Entry 5NAX (X-ray diffraction, 2.82 A resolution); this record covers chains B and C of the 6 polymer chains in the assembly.

== Chain B ==
Name: Collagen alpha-1(IV) chain
Organism: Homo sapiens
UniProt: P02462 (CO4A1_HUMAN); residues 1-229 here correspond to UniProt positions 1441-1669 (UniProt number = residue number + 1440)
Chain sequence (229 residues; numbered 1 to 229; the number before each row is that of its first residue):
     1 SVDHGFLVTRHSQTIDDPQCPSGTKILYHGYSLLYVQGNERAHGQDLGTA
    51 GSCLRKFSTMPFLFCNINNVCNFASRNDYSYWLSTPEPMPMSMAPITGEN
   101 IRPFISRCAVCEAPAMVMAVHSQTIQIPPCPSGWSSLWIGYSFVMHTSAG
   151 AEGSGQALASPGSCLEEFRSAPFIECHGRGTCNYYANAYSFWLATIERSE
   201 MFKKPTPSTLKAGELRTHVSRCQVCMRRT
Not modelled in the structure: 1-2
Disulfides: C20-C111, C53-C108, C65-C71, C130-C225, C164-C222, C176-C182
UniProt features mapped onto this chain:
  - cross-link: M93 (S-Lysyl-methionine sulfilimine (Met-Lys) (interchain with K-1651)), K211 (S-Lysyl-methionine sulfilimine (Lys-Met) (interchain with M-1533))

== Chain C ==
Name: Collagen alpha-2(IV) chain
Organism: Homo sapiens
UniProt: P08572 (CO4A2_HUMAN); residues 1-228 here correspond to UniProt positions 1485-1712 (UniProt number = residue number + 1484)
Chain sequence (228 residues; numbered 1 to 228; the number before each row is that of its first residue):
     1 SVSIGYLLVKHSQTDQEPMCPVGMNKLWSGYSLLYFEGQEKAHNQDLGLA
    51 GSCLARFSTMPFLYCNPGDVCYYASRNDKSYWLSTTAPLPMMPVAEDEIK
   101 PYISRCSVCEAPAIAIAVHSQDVSIPHCPAGWRSLWIGYSFLMHTAAGDE
   151 GGGQSLVSPGSCLEDFRATPFIECNGGRGTCHYYANKYSFWLTTIPEQSF
   201 QGSPSADTLKAGLIRTHISRCQVCMKNL
Not modelled in the structure: 1-4
Disulfides: C20-C109, C53-C106, C65-C71, C128-C224, C162-C221, C174-C181
UniProt features mapped onto this chain:
  - modified residue: Y6 (3'-bromotyrosine)

== How chain B and chain C interact ==
Pairs across the interface (116; chain B residue first):
  D3(B) with K226(C); L228(C)
  H4(B) with P112(C); A113(C); I114(C), hydrogen bond (backbone-backbone); K226(C); L228(C)
  G5(B) with I114(C); W132(C); K226(C)
  F6(B) with I114(C), hydrophobic
  L7(B) with I116(C), hydrophobic
  L27(B) with P129(C), hydrophobic
  Y31(B) with S199(C); F200(C)
  V36(B) with L142(C), hydrophobic; M143(C), hydrophobic
  G38(B) with M143(C); F190(C)
  N39(B) with T145(C), hydrogen bond; Y188(C); F190(C)
  R41(B) with N44(C); M143(C); T145(C); D149(C); G151(C), hydrogen bond (side chain-backbone); G152(C)
  H43(B) with L142(C); M143(C); G153(C); Q154(C), hydrogen bond (side chain-backbone)
  Q45(B) with L142(C); Q154(C), hydrogen bond (side chain-backbone); S155(C); L156(C), hydrogen bond (side chain-backbone)
  T49(B) with V157(C)
  A50(B) with V157(C), hydrophobic
  G51(B) with L156(C); V157(C)
  L54(B) with Q121(C); L156(C), hydrophobic; L192(C), hydrophobic
  R55(B) with H119(C); Q121(C); S199(C)
  K56(B) with S120(C); Q121(C), hydrogen bond (backbone-side chain); D122(C), salt bridge; I195(C), hydrogen bond (side chain-backbone); E197(C), hydrogen bond (side chain-backbone); Q198(C); S199(C)
  F57(B) with I195(C); S199(C), hydrogen bond (backbone-backbone); F200(C), hydrophobic; Q201(C), hydrogen bond (backbone-backbone)
  S58(B) with I195(C); Q201(C), hydrogen bond
  T59(B) with P204(C)
  M60(B) with T193(C)
  P61(B) with L192(C); T193(C), hydrogen bond (backbone-backbone)
  F62(B) with L142(C), hydrophobic; F190(C), hydrophobic; W191(C); T193(C)
  L63(B) with S189(C); F190(C); W191(C), hydrogen bond (backbone-backbone); T193(C); I218(C), hydrophobic
  F64(B) with Y188(C), hydrophobic; S189(C); F190(C), hydrophobic
  C65(B) with F166(C), hydrophobic; A168(C); K187(C); Y188(C); S189(C), hydrogen bond (backbone-backbone)
  N66(B) with A168(C); T169(C); Y188(C)
  I67(B) with T169(C); Y184(C); A185(C), hydrophobic
  N69(B) with L209(C); K210(C); A211(C), hydrogen bond (backbone-backbone); I214(C)
  V70(B) with T208(C); L209(C)
  C71(B) with D207(C); T208(C); L209(C), hydrogen bond (backbone-backbone); I214(C), hydrophobic
  N72(B) with D207(C); T208(C), hydrogen bond
  F73(B) with T193(C); P204(C), hydrophobic; S205(C); A206(C); D207(C), hydrogen bond (backbone-backbone)
  A74(B) with A206(C)
  S75(B) with A206(C); D207(C), hydrogen bond (side chain-backbone)
  R76(B) with Y188(C), hydrogen bond
  T97(B) with S203(C)
  G98(B) with G202(C); S203(C)
  R102(B) with F200(C)
  E112(B) with W132(C), hydrogen bond; K226(C), salt bridge
  G178(B) with P204(C)
  G180(B) with G202(C); P204(C)
Interface residues without a listed pair, chain B (48 interface residues in all): L33, I101, E152, R179
Interface residues without a listed pair, chain C (61 interface residues in all): A42, V118, A130, H144, E150, H217, N227

== Summary ==
48 residues of chain B and 61 residues of chain C are in contact, with 22 hydrogen bonds and 2 salt bridges.
Polar pairs include K56(B)-D122(C), E112(B)-K226(C) and N39(B)-T145(C).
Chain B is Collagen alpha-1(IV) chain and chain C is Collagen alpha-2(IV) chain, both from Homo sapiens; the
structure, Crystal structures of homooligomers of the non-collagenous domains of collagen type IV.
alpha121NC1, was determined by X-ray diffraction (same publication as 5NAY, 5NAZ, 5NB0, 5NB1 and 5NB2).
